PDB entry 9D86 | X-ray diffraction, 1.88 A resolution | chain A

== Chain A ==
Protein: Epoxyqueuosine reductase QueH
Source organism: Thermotoga maritima MSB8
Notes: EC 1.17.99.6
Reference sequence: Q9WZJ0 (QUEH_THEMA); numbering as in UniProt (aligned over 1-192)
Chain sequence (192 residues; each row starts with the number of its first residue):
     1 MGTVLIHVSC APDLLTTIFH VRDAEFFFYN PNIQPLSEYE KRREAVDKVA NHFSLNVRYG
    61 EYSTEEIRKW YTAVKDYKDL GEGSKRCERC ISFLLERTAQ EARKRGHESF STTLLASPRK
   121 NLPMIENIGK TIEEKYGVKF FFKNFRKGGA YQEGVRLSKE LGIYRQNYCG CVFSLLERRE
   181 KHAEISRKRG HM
Unresolved in the structure: 1-2, 181-192
Sequence notes: engineered mutation Ser9 (Cys in Q9WZJ0)
Ion coordination: 4Fe-4S cluster Fe: Cys87, Cys90, Cys169, Cys171
Ligand contacts: 4Fe-4S cluster (SF4): Asn32, Trp70, Glu82, Arg86, Cys87, Cys90, Ile91, Lys120, Cys169, Gly170, Cys171, Ser174
UniProt features mapped onto this chain:
  - binding site ([4Fe-4S] cluster): Cys10, Cys87, Cys90

== Overview ==
Bound to chain A: 4Fe-4S cluster. Cys87, Cys90, Cys169 and Cys171 coordinate a 4Fe-4S cluster Fe ion. Curated
annotation (UniProt) lists 3 [4Fe-4S] cluster-binding residues.
Chain A is Epoxyqueuosine reductase QueH (Thermotoga maritima MSB8); the structure, Crystal structure of
epoxyqueuosine reductase QueH C9S mutant from Thermotoga maritima, was determined by X-ray diffraction (same
publication as 9DCO and 9DEU).
